PDB entry 3SCM | X-ray diffraction, 2.50 A resolution | chains A and D of the 4 polymer chains in the assembly

# Chain A
Molecule: Antigen-presenting glycoprotein CD1d1
From: Mus musculus
Notes: fragment: extracellular domain
Reference sequence: P11609 (CD1D1_MOUSE); residues 1-279 here correspond to UniProt positions 19-297 (UniProt number = residue number + 18)
Amino-acid sequence (302 residues; each row starts with the number of its first residue):
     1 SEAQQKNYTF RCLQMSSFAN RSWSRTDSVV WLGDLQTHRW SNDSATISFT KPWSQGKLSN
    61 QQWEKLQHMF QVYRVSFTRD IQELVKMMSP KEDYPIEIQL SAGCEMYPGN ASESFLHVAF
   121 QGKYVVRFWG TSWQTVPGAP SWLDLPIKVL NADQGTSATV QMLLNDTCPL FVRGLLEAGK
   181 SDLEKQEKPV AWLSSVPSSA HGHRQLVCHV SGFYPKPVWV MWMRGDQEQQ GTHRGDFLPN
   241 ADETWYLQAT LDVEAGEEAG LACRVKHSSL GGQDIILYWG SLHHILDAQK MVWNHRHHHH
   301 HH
Disordered / not traced: 1-6, 296-302
Differences from the reference sequence: expression tag (280-302)
Swiss-Prot annotation at these positions:
  - binding site (a D-galactosylceramide): Asp80, Asp153 to Thr156
  - glycosylation (N-linked (GlcNAc...) asparagine): Asn7, Asn20, Asn42, Asn110, Asn165
Disulfides: Cys104-Cys168, Cys208-Cys263
Glycans and other covalent adducts: N-acetylglucosamine (NAG) linked to Asn20, Asn42, Asn165
Ligand contacts: Isoglobotrihexosylceramide (LGN; N-[(2S,3R,4E)-1-{[alpha-D-galactopyranosyl-(1->3)-beta-D-galactopyranosyl-(1->4)-beta-D-glucopyranosyl]oxy}-3-hydroxyoctadec-4-en-2-yl]hexacosanamide): Phe10, Cys12, Gln14, Ser28, Val30, Ile47, Trp63, Leu66, Met69, Phe70, Tyr73, Ser76, Phe77, Asp80, Ile81, Leu84, Val85, Leu100, Ala102, Leu116, Val118, Phe120, Val126, Trp133, Trp142, Leu150, Asp153, Gly155, Thr156, Ala158, Thr159, Val160, Met162, Leu163, Leu164, Thr167, Cys168, Phe171
From the paper describing this entry:
  - binding site for Isoglobotrihexosylceramide: Asp153 to Met162

# Chain D
Molecule: NKT TCR autoreactive-Vbeta6 chain
From: Mus musculus , Homo sapiens
Amino-acid sequence (245 residues; numbered -1 to 247; 4 numbers in that range are skipped by the numbering (no residue carries them; nothing is unmodelled there); the number before each row is that of its first residue; numbers below 1 keep their minus sign (His-1 is residue -1)):
    -1 HMGGIITQTP KFLIGQEGQK LTLKCQQNFN HDTMYWYRQD SGKGLRLIYY SYGAGSTEKG
    59 DLSEGYDASR EKKSSFSLTV TSAQKNEMAV FLCASGSLLD VR
   105 EVFFGKGTRL TVVEDLKNVF PPEVAVFEPS EAEISHTQKA TLVCLATGFY PDHVELSWWV
   165 NGKEVHSGVC TDPQPLKEQP ALNDSRYALS SRLRVSATFW QNPRNHFRCQ VQFYGLSEND
   225 EWTQDRAKPV TQIVSAEAWG RAD
Disordered / not traced: -1 to 0, 244-247
Disulfides: Cys23-Cys91, Cys148-Cys213

# How chain A and chain D interact
Residue-residue contacts (11; chain A residue first):
  Arg21(A) with Glu56(D), salt bridge
  Glu83(A) with Tyr48(D), hydrogen bond; Tyr50(D), hydrogen bond
  Lys86(A) with Tyr48(D), hydrogen bond; Glu56(D)
  Met87(A) with Tyr50(D), hydrophobic; Leu96(D), hydrophobic
  Lys148(A) with Leu97(D)
  Val149(A) with Leu96(D), hydrophobic; Leu97(D)
  Ala152(A) with Leu97(D)
Also at the interface, not in a pair above, chain A (8 interface residues in all): Leu145

# In short
8 residues of chain A and 5 residues of chain D are in contact; the contacts include 3 hydrogen bonds and 1
salt bridge. Polar pairs include Arg21(A)-Glu56(D), Glu83(A)-Tyr48(D) and Glu83(A)-Tyr50(D). Chain A binds
Isoglobotrihexosylceramide. N-acetylglucosamine is covalently linked to Asn20(A), Asn42(A) and Asn165(A). The
paper reports a binding site for Isoglobotrihexosylceramide at Asp153(A).
Chain A is Antigen-presenting glycoprotein CD1d1 (Mus musculus) and chain D is NKT TCR autoreactive-Vbeta6
chain (Mus musculus , Homo sapiens); the structure, Crystal structure of autoreactive-Valpha14-Vbeta6 NKT TCR
in complex with CD1d-isoglobotrihexosylceramide, was determined by X-ray diffraction, deposited together with
3SDA, 3SDC, 3SDD and 3SDX.
